PDB entry 6LR3 | X-ray diffraction, 1.77 A resolution | chains A and C of the 3 polymer chains in the assembly

Chain A (and C):
Protein: Macrophage migration inhibitory factor
From: Oncomelania hupensis
Notes: chain C of this document is another copy of the same molecule, construct and numbering; everything in this record applies to it too
UniProtKB: A0A1U9W5E8 (A0A1U9W5E8_9CAEN); numbering as in UniProt (aligned over 1-122)
Amino-acid sequence (131 residues; row label = number of the first residue in the row):
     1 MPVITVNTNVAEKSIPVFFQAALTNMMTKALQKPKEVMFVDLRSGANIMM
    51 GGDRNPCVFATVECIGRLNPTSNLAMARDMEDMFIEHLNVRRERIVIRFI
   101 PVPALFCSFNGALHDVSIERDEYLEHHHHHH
Disordered / not traced: 1, 118-131 (chain C: 1, 120-131)
Sequence notes: conflict N89 (Lys in A0A1U9W5E8), V90 (Ile in A0A1U9W5E8); expression tag (123-131)

Chain A / chain C interface:
Pairs across the interface (62):
  N7(A) with D41(C); R43(C)
  R43(A) with R43(C)
  N47(A) with E12(C); Q20(C), hydrogen bond; V40(C); D41(C); L42(C), hydrogen bond (backbone-backbone)
  I48(A) with F39(C), hydrophobic; V40(C); D41(C)
  M49(A) with Q20(C); A21(C); T24(C); M38(C); F39(C); V40(C), hydrogen bond (backbone-backbone)
  M50(A) with E36(C); M38(C); F39(C), hydrophobic; F109(C), hydrophobic
  G51(A) with K35(C), hydrogen bond (backbone-backbone); E36(C); M38(C), hydrogen bond (backbone-backbone)
  G52(A) with T24(C)
  R54(A) with Q20(C), hydrogen bond
  C57(A) with F39(C), hydrophobic
  V58(A) with F39(C)
  F59(A) with V3(C), hydrophobic; F39(C), hydrophobic; E63(C)
  L68(A) with F106(C), hydrophobic
  P70(A) with L105(C), hydrophobic; L113(C)
  N73(A) with L105(C), hydrogen bond (side chain-backbone); F106(C)
  L74(A) with G111(C); A112(C), hydrophobic; L113(C), hydrophobic
  A77(A) with S108(C)
  R78(A) with G111(C), hydrogen bond (side chain-backbone)
  E81(A) with N110(C), hydrogen bond (side chain-backbone); G111(C), hydrogen bond (side chain-backbone)
  R92(A) with N110(C); G111(C)
  E93(A) with F109(C); N110(C), hydrogen bond (backbone-side chain)
  I95(A) with F109(C); N110(C), hydrogen bond (backbone-backbone)
  V96(A) with F39(C), hydrophobic; C107(C), hydrophobic; S108(C); F109(C), hydrophobic
  I97(A) with F106(C); C107(C); S108(C), hydrogen bond (backbone-backbone)
  R98(A) with E63(C), salt bridge; I100(C); V102(C); F106(C)
  F99(A) with F106(C), hydrogen bond (backbone-backbone)
  P101(A) with F106(C), hydrophobic
Interface residues without a listed pair, chain A (28 interface residues in all): N69
Interface residues without a listed pair, chain C (26 interface residues in all): V37

In short:
The interface between chain A and chain C involves 28 residues on one side and 26 on the other, with 14
hydrogen bonds and 1 salt bridge. Polar contacts include R98(A)-E63(C), N47(A)-Q20(C) and R54(A)-Q20(C).
Both chains are Macrophage migration inhibitory factor (Oncomelania hupensis). Entry 6LR3 (Structural and
functional insights into macrophage migration inhibitory factor from Oncomelania hupensis, the intermediate
host of ...) was determined by X-ray diffraction, deposited together with 6LKV and 6LKW.
